1OKW - chains A and B of the 3 polymer chains in the assembly; structure by X-ray diffraction, 2.50 A resolution.

== Chain A ==
Protein: Cell division protein kinase 2
Source organism: Homo sapiens
Notes: EC 2.7.1.37
UniProt: P24941 (CDK2_HUMAN); numbering as in UniProt (aligned over 1-298)
Sequence (298 residues; row label = number of the first residue in the row):
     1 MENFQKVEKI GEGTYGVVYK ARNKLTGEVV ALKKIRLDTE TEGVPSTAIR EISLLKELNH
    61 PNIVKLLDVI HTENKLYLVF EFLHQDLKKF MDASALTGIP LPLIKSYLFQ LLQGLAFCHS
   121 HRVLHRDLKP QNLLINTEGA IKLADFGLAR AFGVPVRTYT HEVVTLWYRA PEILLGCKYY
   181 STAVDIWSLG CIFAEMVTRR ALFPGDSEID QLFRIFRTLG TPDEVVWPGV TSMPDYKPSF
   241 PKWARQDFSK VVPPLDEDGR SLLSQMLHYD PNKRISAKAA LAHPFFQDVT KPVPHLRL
Disordered / not traced: 297-298

== Chain B ==
Protein: Cyclin A2
Source organism: Homo sapiens
UniProt: P20248 (CG2A_HUMAN); residues 173-432 here = UniProt positions 173-432
Sequence (260 residues; row label = number of the first residue in the row):
   173 NEVPDYHEDI HTYLREMEVK CKPKVGYMKK QPDITNSMRA ILVDWLVEVG EEYKLQNETL
   233 HLAVNYIDRF LSSMSVLRGK LQLVGTAAML LASKFEEIYP PEVAEFVYIT DDTYTKKQVL
   293 RMEHLVLKVL TFDLAAPTVN QFLTQYFLHQ QPANCKVESL AMFLGELSLI DADPYLKYLP
   353 SVIAGAAFHL ALYTVTGQSW PESLIRKTGY TLESLKPCLM DLHQTYLKAP QHAQQSIREK
   413 YKNSKYHGVS LLNPPETLNL
Disordered / not traced: 173-174

== Chain A / chain B interface ==
Contacting residue pairs (56):
  Leu-37(A) / His-296(B)
  Thr-39(A) / Lys-289(B)  hydrogen bond (backbone-side chain)
  Thr-39(A) / Leu-292(B)
  Glu-40(A) / Lys-288(B)
  Thr-41(A) / Lys-288(B)
  Glu-42(A) / Lys-266(B)  hydrogen bond (backbone-side chain)
  Glu-42(A) / Glu-274(B)
  Glu-42(A) / Val-275(B)  hydrogen bond (side chain-backbone)
  Gly-43(A) / Leu-292(B)
  Gly-43(A) / Glu-295(B)
  Val-44(A) / Lys-266(B)  hydrogen bond (backbone-side chain)
  Val-44(A) / Glu-295(B)  hydrogen bond (backbone-side chain)
  Val-44(A) / Leu-299(B)  hydrophobic
  Ser-46(A) / Lys-266(B)
  Ile-49(A) / Leu-299(B)  hydrophobic
  Ile-49(A) / Leu-306(B)  hydrophobic
  Arg-50(A) / Lys-266(B)
  Arg-50(A) / Phe-267(B)  hydrogen bond (side chain-backbone)
  Arg-50(A) / Glu-269(B)  hydrogen bond (side chain-backbone)
  Ile-52(A) / Phe-304(B)  hydrophobic
  Ser-53(A) / Phe-267(B)
  Ser-53(A) / Phe-304(B)
  Ser-53(A) / Leu-306(B)
  Lys-56(A) / Thr-303(B)
  Lys-56(A) / Asp-305(B)  salt bridge
  Glu-57(A) / Tyr-185(B)  hydrogen bond
  Glu-57(A) / Met-189(B)
  Glu-57(A) / Ala-307(B)
  His-71(A) / His-296(B)  hydrogen bond
  His-71(A) / Phe-304(B)
  Thr-72(A) / His-296(B)
  Glu-73(A) / Arg-293(B)  salt bridge
  His-119(A) / Tyr-178(B)
  His-119(A) / Ile-182(B)
  Ser-120(A) / Asp-181(B)
  His-121(A) / Tyr-185(B)
  Arg-122(A) / Ile-182(B)
  Arg-122(A) / Tyr-185(B)
  Arg-122(A) / Ala-307(B)  hydrogen bond (side chain-backbone)
  Arg-150(A) / Phe-267(B)
  Arg-150(A) / Glu-268(B)  salt bridge
  Phe-152(A) / Ile-182(B)  hydrophobic
  Gly-153(A) / Gln-313(B)
  Gly-153(A) / Gln-317(B)
  Val-154(A) / Asn-312(B)
  Val-154(A) / Gln-313(B)
  Val-154(A) / Thr-316(B)
  Pro-155(A) / Thr-316(B)
  Arg-157(A) / Gln-228(B)  hydrogen bond
  Arg-157(A) / Ile-270(B)
  Thr-158(A) / Ile-270(B)
  Tyr-159(A) / Ile-270(B)  hydrophobic
  Thr-182(A) / Tyr-178(B)  hydrogen bond
  Ser-276(A) / Asp-177(B)  hydrogen bond
  Lys-278(A) / Asp-177(B)  hydrogen bond (side chain-backbone)
  Lys-278(A) / Asp-181(B)  salt bridge
Other interface residues (no listed pair), chain A (38 interface residues in all): Leu-54, Val-69, Leu-76, Ala-151, His-161, Asn-272
Other interface residues (no listed pair), chain B (36 interface residues in all): Val-175, Leu-186, Leu-263, Tyr-271, Pro-273, Lys-300

== In short ==
Chain A and chain B form an interface of 38 and 36 residues respectively; the contacts include 14 hydrogen
bonds and 4 salt bridges. Polar pairs include Lys-56(A)/Asp-305(B), Glu-73(A)/Arg-293(B) and
Arg-150(A)/Glu-268(B).
Here chain A is Cell division protein kinase 2 and chain B is Cyclin A2, both from Homo sapiens. Entry 1OKW
(Cyclin A binding groove inhibitor Ac-Arg-Arg-Leu-Asn-(m-Cl-Phe)-NH2) was determined by X-ray diffraction
together with 1OKV, 1OL1 and 1OL2 from the same study.
